Entry 3FEH (X-ray diffraction, 1.90 A resolution); this record covers chain A.

# Chain A
Molecule: Centaurin-alpha-1
Source organism: Homo sapiens
UniProtKB: O75689 (CENA1_HUMAN); numbering as in UniProt (aligned over 3-370)
Chain sequence (386 residues; each row starts with the number of its first residue; numbers below 1 keep their minus sign (Met-15 is residue -15)):
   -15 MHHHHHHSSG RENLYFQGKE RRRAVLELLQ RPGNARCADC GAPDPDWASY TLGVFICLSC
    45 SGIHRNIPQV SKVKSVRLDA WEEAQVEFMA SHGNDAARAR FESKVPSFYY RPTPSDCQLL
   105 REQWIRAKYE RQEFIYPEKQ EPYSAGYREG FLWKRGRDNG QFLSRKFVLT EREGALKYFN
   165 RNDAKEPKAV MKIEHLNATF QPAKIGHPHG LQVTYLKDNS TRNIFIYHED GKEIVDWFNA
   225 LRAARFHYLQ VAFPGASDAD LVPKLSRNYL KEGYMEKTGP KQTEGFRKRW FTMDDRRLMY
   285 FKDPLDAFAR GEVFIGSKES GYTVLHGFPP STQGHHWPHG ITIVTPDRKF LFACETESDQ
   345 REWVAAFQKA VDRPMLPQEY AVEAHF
Unresolved in the structure: -15 to -4, 263-268, 360-370
Differences from the reference sequence: expression tag (-15 to 2); variant Ser241 (Gly in O75689)
Ion coordination: Zn2+: Cys21, Cys24, Cys41, Cys44
Curated features (UniProtKB/Swiss-Prot):
  - zinc finger: Cys21 to Cys44 (C4-type)
  - modified residue: Ser87 (Phosphoserine), Lys272 (N6-acetyllysine), Thr276 (Phosphothreonine)
  - natural variant: Ser241 (G241S: this construct carries the variant)
  - mutagenesis: Cys21 (C21A: Loss of GTPase-activating activity), Cys24 (C24A: Loss of GTPase-activating activity), Arg149 (R149C: 40-45% reduction in PtdInsP2 3-kinase dependent membrane localization. Almost complete loss of PtdInsP2 3-kinase dependent membrane localization; when associated with C-273), Arg273 (R273C: 70% reduction in PtdInsP2 3-kinase dependent membrane localization. Almost complete loss of PtdInsP2 3-kinase dependent membrane localization; when associated with C-149)
From the paper describing this entry:
  - mutagenesis - R149C/R271C: decreased binding to IP4

# Overview
The Zn2+ site is built by Cys21, Cys24, Cys41 and Cys44. Curated annotation (UniProt) lists 4 mutagenesis
sites. The paper reports that R149C/R271C reduce binding to IP4.
Chain A is Centaurin-alpha-1 (Homo sapiens); the structure, Crystal structure of full length centaurin
alpha-1, was determined by X-ray diffraction (same publication as 3LJU and 3FM8).
